Entry 7B91 (X-ray diffraction, 3.00 A resolution); this record covers chains C and D of the 4 polymer chains in the assembly.

Chain C:
Name: Splicing factor 3B subunit 1
Organism: Homo sapiens
UniProtKB: O75533 (SF3B1_HUMAN); residue numbers follow UniProt; this construct covers 453-1304
Sequence (852 residues; row label = number of the first residue in the row):
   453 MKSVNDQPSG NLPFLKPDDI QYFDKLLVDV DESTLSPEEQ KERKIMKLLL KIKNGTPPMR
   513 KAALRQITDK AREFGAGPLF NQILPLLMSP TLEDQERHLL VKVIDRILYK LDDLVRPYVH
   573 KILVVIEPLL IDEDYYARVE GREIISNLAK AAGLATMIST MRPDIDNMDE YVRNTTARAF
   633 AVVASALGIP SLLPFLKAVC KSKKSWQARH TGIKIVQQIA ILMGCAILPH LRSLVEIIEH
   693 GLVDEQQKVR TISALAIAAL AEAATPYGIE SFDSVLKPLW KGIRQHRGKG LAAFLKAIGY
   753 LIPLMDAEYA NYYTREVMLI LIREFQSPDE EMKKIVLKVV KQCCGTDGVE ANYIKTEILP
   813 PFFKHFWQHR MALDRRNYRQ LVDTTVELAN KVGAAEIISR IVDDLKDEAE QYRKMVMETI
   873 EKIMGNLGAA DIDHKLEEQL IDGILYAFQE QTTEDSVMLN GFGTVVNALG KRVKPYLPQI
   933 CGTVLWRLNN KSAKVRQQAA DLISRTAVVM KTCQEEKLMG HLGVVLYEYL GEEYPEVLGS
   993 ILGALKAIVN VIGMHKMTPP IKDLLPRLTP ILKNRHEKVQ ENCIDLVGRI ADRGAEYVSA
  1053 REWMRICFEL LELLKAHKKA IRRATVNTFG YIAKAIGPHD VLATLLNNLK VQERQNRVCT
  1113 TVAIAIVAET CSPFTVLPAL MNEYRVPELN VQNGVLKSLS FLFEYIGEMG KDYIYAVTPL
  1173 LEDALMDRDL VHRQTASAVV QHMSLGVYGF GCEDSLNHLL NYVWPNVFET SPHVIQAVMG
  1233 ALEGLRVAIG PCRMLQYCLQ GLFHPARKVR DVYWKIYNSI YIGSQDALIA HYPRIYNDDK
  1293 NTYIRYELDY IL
Disordered / not traced: 453-462
Ligand contacts: T2Z ([(2S,3S,4E,6S,7R,10R)-3,7-dimethyl-2-[(2E,4E,6R)-6-methyl-6-oxidanyl-7-[(2R,3R)-3-[(2R,3S)-3-oxidanylpentan-2-yl]oxiran-2-yl]hepta-2,4-dien-2-yl]-7,10-bis(oxidanyl)-12-oxidanylidene-1-oxacyclododec-4-en-6-yl] ethanoate): Leu1066, Lys1067, Ala1068, Lys1071, Arg1074, Arg1075, Val1078, Val1110, Val1114, Phe1153, Tyr1157
UniProt features mapped onto this chain:
  - region: Gly529 to Arg568 (Interaction with SF3B14), Gln547 to His550 (Interaction with PHF5A), Glu1156, Tyr1157 (Interaction with PHF5A)
  - site: Pro469 (Interaction with RNA), Tyr587 (Interaction with RNA), Glu592 (Interaction with PHF5A), Lys602 (Interaction with SF3B3), Cys677 (Interaction with SF3B3), Cys1035 (Interaction with RNA), Tyr1049 (Interaction with RNA), Leu1141 (Interaction with RNA), Glu1205 (Interaction with SF3B3)
  - modified residue: Ser488 (Phosphoserine), Lys554 (N6-acetyllysine), Lys562 (N6-acetyllysine)
  - mutagenesis: Lys700 (K700E: Does not affect the stability of the SF3B complex interaction with U2AF65. Does not decrease the affinity to RNA)
Reported in the primary citation:
  - mutagenesis - V1078A, V1078I: increased growth in response to SSA and SD6

Chain D:
Name: PHD finger-like domain-containing protein 5A
Organism: Homo sapiens
UniProtKB: Q7RTV0 (PHF5A_HUMAN); residue numbers follow UniProt; this construct covers 1-98
Sequence (108 residues; numbered -9 to 98; the number before each row is that of its first residue; numbers below 1 keep their minus sign (Gly-9 is residue -9)):
    -9 GPLGSPGSRA MAKHHPDLIF CRKQAGVAIG RLCEKCDGKC VICDSYVRPC TLVRICDECN
    51 YGSYQGRCVI CGGPGVSDAY YCKECTIQEK DRDGCPKIVN LGSSKTDL
Disordered / not traced: -9 to 6, 98
Construct notes: expression tag (-9 to 0)
Bound ions: Zn2+ site 1: Cys11, Cys46, Cys49, Cys85; Zn2+ site 2: Cys23, Cys26, Cys58, Cys61; Zn2+ site 3: Cys30, Cys33, Cys72, Cys75
Ligand contacts: T2Z ([(2S,3S,4E,6S,7R,10R)-3,7-dimethyl-2-[(2E,4E,6R)-6-methyl-6-oxidanyl-7-[(2R,3R)-3-[(2R,3S)-3-oxidanylpentan-2-yl]oxiran-2-yl]hepta-2,4-dien-2-yl]-7,10-bis(oxidanyl)-12-oxidanylidene-1-oxacyclododec-4-en-6-yl] ethanoate): Gly28, Asp34, Tyr36, Val37, Arg38
Reported in the primary citation:
  - Zn2+ coordination: Cys26 (proposed by the authors, not directly observed)
  - mutagenesis - C26H: unchanged growth in response to PB
  - mutagenesis - K29A, K29R: increased growth in response to SSA/SD6
  - mutagenesis - Y36A: increased growth in response to SSA and SD6

Interface between chain C and chain D:
Pairs across the interface - 44 pairs, chain C then chain D:
  Lys468(C) with Thr96(D)
  Gly507(C) with Ser94(D), hydrogen bond (backbone-side chain)
  Thr508(C) with Leu91(D); Gly92(D)
  Pro509(C) with Asn90(D); Leu91(D), hydrophobic; Ser93(D)
  Pro510(C) with Leu91(D)
  Arg512(C) with Lys95(D)
  Gln547(C) with Ser53(D); Tyr54(D), hydrogen bond; Lys95(D), hydrogen bond (side chain-backbone)
  Glu548(C) with Thr96(D)
  His550(C) with Tyr51(D)
  Leu551(C) with Lys95(D)
  Lys554(C) with Glu48(D), salt bridge
  Tyr588(C) with Tyr51(D); Gly52(D), hydrogen bond (side chain-backbone); Gln55(D)
  Val591(C) with Tyr51(D)
  Glu592(C) with Tyr51(D), hydrogen bond
  Glu1029(C) with Glu24(D)
  His1069(C) with Glu24(D); Lys25(D)
  Lys1070(C) with Glu24(D)
  Lys1071(C) with Asp27(D), salt bridge
  Arg1074(C) with Glu24(D); Lys25(D); Gly28(D)
  Phe1153(C) with Val37(D), hydrophobic
  Glu1156(C) with Ser35(D), hydrogen bond; Val37(D); Arg38(D), hydrogen bond (backbone-side chain); Glu74(D)
  Tyr1157(C) with Arg38(D), hydrogen bond (backbone-side chain)
  His1194(C) with Glu74(D), salt bridge
  Leu1197(C) with Glu74(D); Ile77(D); Gln78(D)
  Tyr1200(C) with Ile77(D), hydrophobic
  Glu1235(C) with Gln78(D); Lys80(D)
  Gly1236(C) with Gln78(D)
  Val1239(C) with Ile77(D), hydrophobic
Other interface residues (no listed pair), chain C (32 interface residues in all): Asn506, Ile1158, Gly1159, Gln1193
Other interface residues (no listed pair), chain D (26 interface residues in all): Tyr36, Ser67

Overview:
32 residues of chain C and 26 residues of chain D are in contact, with 8 hydrogen bonds and 3 salt bridges.
Among the polar pairs are Lys554(C)-Glu48(D), Lys1071(C)-Asp27(D) and His1194(C)-Glu74(D). The paper reports
that V1078A and V1078I of chain C increase growth in response to SSA and SD6; Zn2+ coordination by Cys26(D); 6
substitutions were tested in all.
Here chain C is Splicing factor 3B subunit 1 and chain D is PHD finger-like domain-containing protein 5A, both
from Homo sapiens. Entry 7B91 (Structure of a minimal SF3B core in complex with pladienolide D (form I)) was
determined by X-ray diffraction together with 7B0I, 7B92, 7B9C, 7OMF, 7ONB and 7OPI from the same study.
